Entry 8R5X (electron microscopy, 3.60 A resolution); this record covers chains B and D of the 4 polymer chains in the assembly.

[Chain B]
Molecule: Coxsackievirus B5 (mutant CVB5F.cas.genogroupB) - VP1
Source organism: Coxsackievirus B5
Amino-acid sequence (851 residues; each row starts with the number of its first residue; numbers below 1 keep their minus sign (Met-68 is residue -68)):
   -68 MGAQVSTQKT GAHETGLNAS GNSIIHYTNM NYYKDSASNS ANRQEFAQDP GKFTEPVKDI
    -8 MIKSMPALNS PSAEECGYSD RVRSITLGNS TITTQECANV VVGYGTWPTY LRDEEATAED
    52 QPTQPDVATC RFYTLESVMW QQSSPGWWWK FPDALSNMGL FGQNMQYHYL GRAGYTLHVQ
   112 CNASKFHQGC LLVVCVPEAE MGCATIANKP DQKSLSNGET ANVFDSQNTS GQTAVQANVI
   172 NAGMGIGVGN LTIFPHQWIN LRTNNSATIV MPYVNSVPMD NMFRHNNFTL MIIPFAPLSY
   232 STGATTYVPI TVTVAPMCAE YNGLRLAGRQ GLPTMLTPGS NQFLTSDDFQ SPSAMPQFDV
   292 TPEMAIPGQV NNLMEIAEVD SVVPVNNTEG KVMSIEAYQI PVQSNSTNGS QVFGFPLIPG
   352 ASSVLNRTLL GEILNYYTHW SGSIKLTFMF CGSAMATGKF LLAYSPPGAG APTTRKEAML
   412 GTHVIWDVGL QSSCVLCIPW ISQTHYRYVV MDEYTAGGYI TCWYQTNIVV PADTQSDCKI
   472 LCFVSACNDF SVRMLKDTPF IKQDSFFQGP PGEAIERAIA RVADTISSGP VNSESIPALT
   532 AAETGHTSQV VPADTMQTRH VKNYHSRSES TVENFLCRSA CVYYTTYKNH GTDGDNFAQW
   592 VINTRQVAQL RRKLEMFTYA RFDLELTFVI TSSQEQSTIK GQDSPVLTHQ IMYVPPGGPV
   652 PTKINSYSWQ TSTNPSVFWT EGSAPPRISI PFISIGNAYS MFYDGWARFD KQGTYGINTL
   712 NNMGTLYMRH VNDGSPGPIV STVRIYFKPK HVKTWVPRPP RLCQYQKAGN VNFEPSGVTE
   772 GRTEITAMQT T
Not modelled in the structure: -68 to 9, 260-782

[Chain D]
Molecule: Coxsackievirus B5 (mutant CVB5F.cas.genogroupB) - VP1
Source organism: Coxsackievirus B5
Amino-acid sequence (851 residues; row label = number of the first residue in the row):
     1 MGAQVSTQKT GAHETGLNAS GNSIIHYTNM NYYKDSASNS ANRQEFAQDP GKFTEPVKDI
    61 MIKSMPALNS PSAEECGYSD RVRSITLGNS TITTQECANV VVGYGTWPTY LRDEEATAED
   121 QPTQPDVATC RFYTLESVMW QQSSPGWWWK FPDALSNMGL FGQNMQYHYL GRAGYTLHVQ
   181 CNASKFHQGC LLVVCVPEAE MGCATIANKP DQKSLSNGET ANVFDSQNTS GQTAVQANVI
   241 NAGMGIGVGN LTIFPHQWIN LRTNNSATIV MPYVNSVPMD NMFRHNNFTL MIIPFAPLSY
   301 STGATTYVPI TVTVAPMCAE YNGLRLAGRQ GLPTMLTPGS NQFLTSDDFQ SPSAMPQFDV
   361 TPEMAIPGQV NNLMEIAEVD SVVPVNNTEG KVMSIEAYQI PVQSNSTNGS QVFGFPLIPG
   421 ASSVLNRTLL GEILNYYTHW SGSIKLTFMF CGSAMATGKF LLAYSPPGAG APTTRKEAML
   481 GTHVIWDVGL QSSCVLCIPW ISQTHYRYVV MDEYTAGGYI TCWYQTNIVV PADTQSDCKI
   541 LCFVSACNDF SVRMLKDTPF IKQDSFFQGP PGEAIERAIA RVADTISSGP VNSESIPALT
   601 AAETGHTSQV VPADTMQTRH VKNYHSRSES TVENFLCRSA CVYYTTYKNH GTDGDNFAQW
   661 VINTRQVAQL RRKLEMFTYA RFDLELTFVI TSSQEQSTIK GQDSPVLTHQ IMYVPPGGPV
   721 PTKINSYSWQ TSTNPSVFWT EGSAPPRISI PFISIGNAYS MFYDGWARFD KQGTYGINTL
   781 NNMGTLYMRH VNDGSPGPIV STVRIYFKPK HVKTWVPRPP RLCQYQKAGN VNFEPSGVTE
   841 GRTEITAMQT T
Not modelled in the structure: 1, 15-24, 70-851

[Interface between chain B and chain D]
Contacting residue pairs (14; chain B residue first):
  Ser10(B) - Asn69(D)  hydrogen bond
  Arg12(B) - Asn69(D)
  Arg14(B) - Asp59(D)  salt bridge
  Asn30(B) - Val57(D)
  Asn30(B) - Asp59(D)  hydrogen bond (side chain-backbone)
  Asn30(B) - Met61(D)
  Val31(B) - Pro56(D)
  Val31(B) - Val57(D)
  Val31(B) - Lys58(D)  hydrogen bond (backbone-backbone)
  Val32(B) - Pro56(D)
  Val33(B) - Pro56(D)  hydrogen bond (backbone-backbone)
  Gly34(B) - Pro56(D)
  Tyr35(B) - Lys52(D)
  Tyr35(B) - Phe53(D)  hydrophobic
Other interface residues (no listed pair), chain B (12 interface residues in all): Asp11, Gly36, Thr194
Other interface residues (no listed pair), chain D (9 interface residues in all): Leu68

[Overview]
12 residues of chain B face 9 of chain D across their interface; the contacts include 4 hydrogen bonds and 1
salt bridge. Among the polar pairs are Arg14(B)-Asp59(D), Ser10(B)-Asn69(D) and Asn30(B)-Asp59(D).
Chain B and chain D are both Coxsackievirus B5 (mutant CVB5F.cas.genogroupB) - VP1 (Coxsackievirus B5); the
structure, Structure of coxsackievirus B5 capsid (mutant CVB5F.cas.genogroupB) - F particle, was determined by
electron microscopy, deposited together with 8R5Y and 8R5Z.
